Entry 5Y15 (X-ray diffraction, 2.10 A resolution); this record covers chains A and B.

# Chain A (and B)
Molecule: Dual specificity phosphatase 28
Source organism: Homo sapiens
Notes: EC 3.1.3.16, 3.1.3.48; chain B of this document is another copy of the same molecule, construct and numbering; everything in this record applies to it too
UniProt: Q4G0W2 (DUS28_HUMAN); numbering as in UniProt (aligned over 1-176)
Sequence (197 residues; row label = number of the first residue in the row; numbers below 1 keep their minus sign (Met-20 is residue -20)):
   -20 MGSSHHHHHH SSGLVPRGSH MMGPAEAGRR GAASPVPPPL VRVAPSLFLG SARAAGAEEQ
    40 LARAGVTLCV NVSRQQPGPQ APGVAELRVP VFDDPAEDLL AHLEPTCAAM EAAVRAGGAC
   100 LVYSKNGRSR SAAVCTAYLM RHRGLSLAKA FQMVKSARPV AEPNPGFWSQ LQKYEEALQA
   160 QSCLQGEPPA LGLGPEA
Disordered / not traced: -20 to 11, 160-176 (chain B: -20 to 18, 162-176)
Construct notes: initiating methionine (-20); expression tag (-19 to 0); engineered mutation Gln59 (Arg in Q4G0W2), Ser103 (Cys in Q4G0W2)
Reported in the primary citation:
  - binding site for phosphate ion: Asn105, Arg107, Ser108, Arg109
  - catalytic residues: Asp72, Arg109
  - mutagenesis - C103S: abolished catalytic activity on DiFMUP
  - mutagenesis - Y102H: decreased catalytic activity
  - contacts within the chain: Ala33-Tyr102 (hydrophobic contact), Ala34-Tyr102 (hydrophobic contact), Pro56-Tyr102 (hydrogen bond), Pro58-Tyr102 (hydrophobic contact), Leu100-Tyr102 (hydrophobic contact)

# Interface between chain A and chain B
Pairs across the interface - 22 pairs, chain A then chain B:
  Arg53(A) - Gly62(B)
  Gly62(A) - Arg53(B)
  Gly62(A) - Pro69(B)
  Gly62(A) - His81(B)
  Val63(A) - Pro69(B)
  Ala64(A) - Arg67(B)
  Ala64(A) - Pro69(B)
  Glu65(A) - Glu65(B)
  Glu65(A) - Leu66(B)
  Glu65(A) - Arg67(B)  salt bridge
  Leu66(A) - Glu65(B)
  Arg67(A) - Ala64(B)
  Arg67(A) - Glu65(B)  hydrogen bond (backbone-backbone)
  Pro69(A) - Val63(B)
  Pro69(A) - Ala64(B)
  His81(A) - Gly62(B)
  His81(A) - Ala64(B)
  Pro84(A) - Ala91(B)  hydrophobic
  Ala87(A) - Ala91(B)  hydrophobic
  Ala88(A) - Ala88(B)  hydrophobic
  Ala91(A) - Pro84(B)  hydrophobic
  Ala91(A) - Ala87(B)  hydrophobic
Other interface residues (no listed pair), chain A (16 interface residues in all): Leu47, Pro61, Glu83
Other interface residues (no listed pair), chain B (17 interface residues in all): Leu47, Pro61, Ala92, Ala95

# Summary
16 residues of chain A face 17 of chain B across their interface; the contacts include 1 hydrogen bond and 1
salt bridge. Its one salt-bridged contact is Glu65(A)-Arg67(B). The paper reports catalytic residues Asp72(A)
and Arg109(A); C103S of chain A abolishes catalytic activity on DiFMUP.
Chain A and chain B are both Dual specificity phosphatase 28 (Homo sapiens); the structure, Crystal structure
of human DUSP28, was determined by X-ray diffraction (same publication as 5Y16).
